9D4C - chains E and F of the 9 polymer chains in the assembly; structure by electron microscopy, 2.75 A resolution.

[Chain E]
Molecule: Proteasome subunit alpha type-5
From: Saccharomyces cerevisiae
UniProt: P32379 (PSA5_YEAST); numbering as in UniProt (aligned over 1-260)
Amino-acid sequence (260 residues; numbered 1 to 260; the number before each row is that of its first residue):
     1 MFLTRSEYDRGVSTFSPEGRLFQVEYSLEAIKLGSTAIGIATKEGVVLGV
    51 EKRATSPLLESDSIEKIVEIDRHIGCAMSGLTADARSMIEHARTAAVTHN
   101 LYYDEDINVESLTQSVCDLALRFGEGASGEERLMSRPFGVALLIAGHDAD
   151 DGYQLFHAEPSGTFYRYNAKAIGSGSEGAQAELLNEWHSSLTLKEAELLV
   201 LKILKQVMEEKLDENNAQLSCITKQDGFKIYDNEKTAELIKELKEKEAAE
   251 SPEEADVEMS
Disordered / not traced: 126-134, 250-260

[Chain F]
Molecule: Proteasome subunit alpha type-6
From: Saccharomyces cerevisiae
UniProt: P40302 (PSA6_YEAST); residue numbers follow UniProt; this construct covers 1-234
Amino-acid sequence (234 residues; row label = number of the first residue in the row):
     1 MFRNNYDGDTVTFSPTGRLFQVEYALEAIKQGSVTVGLRSNTHAVLVALK
    51 RNADELSSYQKKIIKCDEHMGLSLAGLAPDARVLSNYLRQQCNYSSLVFN
   101 RKLAVERAGHLLCDKAQKNTQSYGGRPYGVGLLIIGYDKSGAHLLEFQPS
   151 GNVTELYGTAIGARSQGAKTYLERTLDTFIKIDGNPDELIKAGVEAISQS
   201 LRDESLTVDNLSIAIVGKDTPFTIYDGEAVAKYI
Curated features (UniProtKB/Swiss-Prot):
  - modified residue: S14 (Phosphoserine)
  - cross-link: K191 (Glycyl lysine isopeptide (Lys-Gly) (interchain with G-Cter in ubiquitin))

[Chain E / chain F interface]
Contacting residue pairs (45):
  E7(E) - F2(F)
  Y8(E) - N4(F)
  Y8(E) - D7(F)  hydrogen bond
  Y8(E) - Y24(F)
  S13(E) - R126(F)
  T14(E) - G8(F)
  T14(E) - Q21(F)
  F15(E) - Q21(F)  hydrogen bond (backbone-side chain)
  F15(E) - Y24(F)
  F15(E) - A25(F)  hydrophobic
  F15(E) - A28(F)  hydrophobic
  F15(E) - R126(F)
  F15(E) - P127(F)
  F15(E) - G129(F)
  S16(E) - Y24(F)
  P17(E) - Y24(F)  hydrophobic
  P17(E) - E27(F)
  E18(E) - E27(F)
  E18(E) - Q31(F)  hydrogen bond (backbone-side chain)
  G19(E) - Y24(F)
  G19(E) - A28(F)
  R20(E) - Q31(F)
  L21(E) - R126(F)
  Q114(E) - R82(F)
  D118(E) - R82(F)  salt bridge
  S135(E) - R126(F)
  T163(E) - P79(F)
  Y165(E) - R51(F)
  Y165(E) - N52(F)
  Y165(E) - A53(F)  hydrophobic
  Y165(E) - S57(F)
  Y165(E) - S58(F)
  Y165(E) - Q60(F)
  R166(E) - S57(F)
  R166(E) - S58(F)  hydrogen bond (backbone-backbone)
  Y167(E) - A53(F)
  Y167(E) - L56(F)
  Y167(E) - S57(F)
  N168(E) - L56(F)  hydrogen bond (backbone-backbone)
  A169(E) - L56(F)
  Q180(E) - D54(F)  hydrogen bond
  Q180(E) - L56(F)
  L184(E) - D54(F)
  L184(E) - L56(F)  hydrophobic
  W187(E) - L56(F)  hydrophobic
Other interface residues (no listed pair), chain E (26 interface residues in all): L121, F164, L183
Other interface residues (no listed pair), chain F (27 interface residues in all): Y59, L77, G124, Y128

[Summary]
26 residues of chain E face 27 of chain F across their interface; the contacts include 6 hydrogen bonds and 1
salt bridge. Among the polar pairs are D118(E)-R82(F), Y8(E)-D7(F) and F15(E)-Q21(F).
Chain E is Proteasome subunit alpha type-5 and chain F is Proteasome subunit alpha type-6, both from
Saccharomyces cerevisiae; the structure, Proteasome core particle assembly intermediate Blm10:alpha-ring
purified from Saccharomyces cerevisiae, was determined by electron microscopy.
